Entry 7D7D (electron microscopy, 4.50 A resolution (low resolution: residue-level contacts below are approximate; hydrogen-bond / salt-bridge calls are withheld)); this record covers chains F and N of the 12 polymer chains in the assembly.

# Chain F
Name: gp55
Organism: Escherichia virus T4
Amino-acid sequence (185 residues; row label = number of the first residue in the row):
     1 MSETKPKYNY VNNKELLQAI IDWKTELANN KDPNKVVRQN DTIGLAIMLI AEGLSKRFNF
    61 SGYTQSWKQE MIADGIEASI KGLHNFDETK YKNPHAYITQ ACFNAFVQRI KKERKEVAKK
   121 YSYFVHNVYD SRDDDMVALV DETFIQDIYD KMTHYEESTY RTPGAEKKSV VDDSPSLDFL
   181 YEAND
Unresolved in the structure: 1-9, 30-36, 154-185

# Chain N
Molecule: nontemplate strand (59-nt DNA)
Sequence (59 nucleotides; numbered -5 to 52 plus 7 insertion-coded residues; 6 numbers in that range are skipped by the numbering (no residue carries them; nothing is unmodelled there); the number before each row is that of its first residue; a row labelled like 31A-31G holds insertion residues (31A, then the next letters in order); numbers below 1 keep their minus sign (DC-5 is residue -5)):
    -5 CTAATAAAGA GCTCAGCACT ATTACTGAGA GTATAAA
31A-31G TACTCCT
    38 GATACTGAAG CAGCC
Unresolved in the structure: -5 to -2, 31A-31G

# Chain F / chain N interface
Residue-residue contacts (28):
  Tyr10(F) with DA30(N); DA31(N)
  Val11(F) with DA30(N)
  Asn13(F) with DA30(N)
  Ile50(F) with DA31(N)
  Gly53(F) with DA31(N)
  Leu54(F) with DA31(N)
  Lys56(F) with DA31(N)
  Arg57(F) with DA31(N)
  Asn85(F) with DG25(N)
  Phe86(F) with DA27(N)
  Lys90(F) with DA27(N)
  Tyr91(F) with DA27(N)
  Asn93(F) with DA27(N); DA29(N)
  His95(F) with DA29(N); DA30(N)
  Ala96(F) with DA27(N); DT28(N); DA29(N)
  Tyr97(F) with DT26(N); DA27(N)
  Thr99(F) with DA29(N)
  Gln100(F) with DT26(N); DA27(N); DA29(N)
  Ala101(F) with DT26(N)
  Asn104(F) with DT26(N)
Other interface residues (no listed pair), chain F (22 interface residues in all): Ala78, Asp87

# Overview
Chain F and chain N form an interface of 22 and 7 residues respectively.
Chain F is gp55 (Escherichia virus T4) and chain N is nontemplate strand (59-nt DNA); the structure, CryoEM
structure of gp45-dependent transcription activation complex, was determined by electron microscopy, deposited
together with 7D7C.
